PDB entry 9N5F | X-ray diffraction, 3.60 A resolution | chains A and H of the 13 polymer chains in the assembly

== Chain A ==
Protein: DNA-directed RNA polymerase II subunit RPB1
From: Saccharomyces cerevisiae S288C
Notes: EC 2.7.7.6
UniProt: P04050 (RPB1_YEAST); residues 1-1733 here = UniProt positions 1-1733
Chain sequence (1733 residues; numbered 1 to 1733; the number before each row is that of its first residue):
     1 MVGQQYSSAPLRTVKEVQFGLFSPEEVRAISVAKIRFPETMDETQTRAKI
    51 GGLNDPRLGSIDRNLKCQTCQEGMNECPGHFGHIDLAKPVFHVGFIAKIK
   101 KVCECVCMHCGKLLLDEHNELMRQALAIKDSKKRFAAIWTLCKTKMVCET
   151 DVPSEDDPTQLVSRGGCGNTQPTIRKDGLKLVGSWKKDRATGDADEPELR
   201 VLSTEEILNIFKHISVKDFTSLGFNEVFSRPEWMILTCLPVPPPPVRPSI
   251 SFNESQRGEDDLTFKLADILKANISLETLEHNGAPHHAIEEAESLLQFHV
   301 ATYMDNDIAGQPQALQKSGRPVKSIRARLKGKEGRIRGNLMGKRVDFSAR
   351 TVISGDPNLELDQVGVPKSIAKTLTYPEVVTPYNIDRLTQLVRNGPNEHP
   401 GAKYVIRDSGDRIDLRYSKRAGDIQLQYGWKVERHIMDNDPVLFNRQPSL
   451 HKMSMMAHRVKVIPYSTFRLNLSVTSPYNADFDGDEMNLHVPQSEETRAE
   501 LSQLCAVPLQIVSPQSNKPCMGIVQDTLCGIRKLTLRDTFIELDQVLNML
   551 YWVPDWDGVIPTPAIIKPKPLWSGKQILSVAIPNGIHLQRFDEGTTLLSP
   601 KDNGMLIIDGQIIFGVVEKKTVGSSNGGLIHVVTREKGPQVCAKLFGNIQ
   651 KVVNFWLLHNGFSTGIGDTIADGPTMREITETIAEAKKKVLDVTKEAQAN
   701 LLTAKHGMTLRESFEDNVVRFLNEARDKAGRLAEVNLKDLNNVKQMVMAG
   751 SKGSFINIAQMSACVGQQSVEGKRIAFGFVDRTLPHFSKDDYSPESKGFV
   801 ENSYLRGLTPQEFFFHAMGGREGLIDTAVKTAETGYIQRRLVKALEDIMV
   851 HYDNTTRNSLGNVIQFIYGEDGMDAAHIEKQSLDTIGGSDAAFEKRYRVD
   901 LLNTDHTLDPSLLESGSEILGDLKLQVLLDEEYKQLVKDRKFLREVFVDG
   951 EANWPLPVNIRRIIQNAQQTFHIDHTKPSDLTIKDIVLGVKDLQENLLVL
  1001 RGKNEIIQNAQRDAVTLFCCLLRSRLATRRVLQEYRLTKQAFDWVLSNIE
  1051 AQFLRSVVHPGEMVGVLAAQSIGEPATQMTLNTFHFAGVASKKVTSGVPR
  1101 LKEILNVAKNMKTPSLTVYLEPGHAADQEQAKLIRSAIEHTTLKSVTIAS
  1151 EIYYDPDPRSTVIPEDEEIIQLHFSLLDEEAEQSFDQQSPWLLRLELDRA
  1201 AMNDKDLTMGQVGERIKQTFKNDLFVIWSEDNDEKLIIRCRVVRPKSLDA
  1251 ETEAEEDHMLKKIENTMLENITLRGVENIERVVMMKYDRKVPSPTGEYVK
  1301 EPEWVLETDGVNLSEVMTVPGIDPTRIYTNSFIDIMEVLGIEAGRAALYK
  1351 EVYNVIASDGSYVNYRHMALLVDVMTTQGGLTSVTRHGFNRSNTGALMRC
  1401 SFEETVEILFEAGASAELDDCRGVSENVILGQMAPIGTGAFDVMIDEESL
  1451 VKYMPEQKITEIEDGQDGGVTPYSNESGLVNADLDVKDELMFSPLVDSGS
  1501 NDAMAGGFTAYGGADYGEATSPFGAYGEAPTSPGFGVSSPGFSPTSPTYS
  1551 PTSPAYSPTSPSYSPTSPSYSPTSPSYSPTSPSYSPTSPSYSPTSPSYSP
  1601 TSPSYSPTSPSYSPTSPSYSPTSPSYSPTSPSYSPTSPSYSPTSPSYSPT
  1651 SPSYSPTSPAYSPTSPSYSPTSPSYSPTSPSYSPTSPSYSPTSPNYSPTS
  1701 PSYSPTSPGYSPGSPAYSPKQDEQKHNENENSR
Unresolved in the structure: 1-2, 154-160, 187-198, 250-256, 1082-1091, 1177-1186, 1244-1256, 1447-1733
Ion coordination: Zn2+ site 1: Cys67, Cys70, Cys77, His80; Zn2+ site 2: Cys107, Cys167; Mg2+: Asp483, Asp485 (shared with 2 residues of chain R)
UniProt features mapped onto this chain:
  - region: Pro248 to Asp260 (Lid loop), Asn306 to Lys323 (Rudder loop), Pro810 to Glu822 (Bridging helix)
  - binding site (Zn(2+)): Cys67, Cys70, Cys77, His80, Cys107, Cys110, Cys148, Cys167
  - binding site (Mg(2+)): Asp481, Asp483, Asp485
  - modified residue: Thr1471 (Phosphothreonine)
  - cross-link (Glycyl lysine isopeptide (Lys-Gly)): Lys695 (interchain with G-Cter in ubiquitin), Lys1246 (interchain with G-Cter in ubiquitin), Lys1350 (interchain with G-Cter in ubiquitin)

== Chain H ==
Protein: DNA-directed RNA polymerases I, II, and III subunit RPABC3
From: Saccharomyces cerevisiae S288C
UniProt: P20436 (RPAB3_YEAST); residues 1-146 here = UniProt positions 1-146
Chain sequence (146 residues; row label = number of the first residue in the row):
     1 MSNTLFDDIFQVSEVDPGRYNKVCRIEAASTTQDQCKLTLDINVELFPVA
    51 AQDSLTVTIASSLNLEDTPANDSSATRSWRPPQAGDRSLADDYDYVMYGT
   101 AYKFEEVSKDLIAVYYSFGGLLMRLEGNYRNLNNLKQENAYLLIRR
Unresolved in the structure: 1, 64-75
UniProt features mapped onto this chain:
  - region: Asp16 to Thr39 (Non-specific ssDNA binding)
  - modified residue: Ser2 (N-acetylserine), Thr68 (Phosphothreonine)

== Interface between chain A and chain H ==
Pairs across the interface - 52 pairs, chain A then chain H:
  Arg537(A) - Tyr20(H)
  Arg537(A) - Val23(H)
  Arg537(A) - Asp41(H)  salt bridge
  Arg537(A) - Gly120(H)
  Arg537(A) - Leu122(H)
  Asp538(A) - Tyr20(H)
  Asp538(A) - Asn21(H)  hydrogen bond (side chain-backbone)
  Asp538(A) - Lys22(H)  hydrogen bond (side chain-backbone)
  Asp538(A) - Val23(H)
  Phe540(A) - Asn43(H)
  Phe540(A) - Leu121(H)  hydrophobic
  Leu543(A) - Trp79(H)  hydrophobic
  Ile560(A) - Ser78(H)
  Ile560(A) - Trp79(H)  hydrogen bond (backbone-backbone)
  Pro561(A) - Trp79(H)
  Thr562(A) - Tyr98(H)
  Pro563(A) - Trp79(H)
  Pro563(A) - Tyr98(H)
  Ala564(A) - Met97(H)
  Ala564(A) - Tyr98(H)  hydrogen bond (backbone-backbone)
  Ile565(A) - Leu46(H)  hydrophobic
  Ile565(A) - Tyr95(H)
  Ile565(A) - Met97(H)  hydrophobic
  Ile566(A) - Val96(H)  hydrogen bond (backbone-backbone)
  Lys567(A) - Asp92(H)  hydrogen bond (side chain-backbone)
  Lys567(A) - Tyr93(H)  hydrogen bond (side chain-backbone)
  Lys567(A) - Asp94(H)
  Lys567(A) - Tyr95(H)
  Lys567(A) - Val96(H)
  Pro568(A) - Leu46(H)  hydrophobic
  Pro570(A) - Trp79(H)  hydrophobic
  Trp572(A) - Trp79(H)  hydrophobic
  Ser573(A) - Gly119(H)  hydrogen bond (side chain-backbone)
  Lys575(A) - Gly119(H)
  Lys575(A) - Gly120(H)
  Leu597(A) - Tyr102(H)  hydrogen bond (backbone-side chain)
  Leu597(A) - Tyr115(H)  hydrophobic
  Leu597(A) - Leu122(H)
  Leu598(A) - Arg25(H)  hydrogen bond (backbone-side chain)
  Leu598(A) - Leu122(H)
  Leu598(A) - Arg124(H)
  Ser599(A) - Arg25(H)
  Pro600(A) - Arg25(H)
  Asp602(A) - Tyr20(H)
  Leu606(A) - Tyr102(H)  hydrophobic
  Ile613(A) - Tyr102(H)  hydrophobic
  Ile613(A) - Ser117(H)  hydrogen bond (backbone-side chain)
  Ile613(A) - Gly120(H)  hydrogen bond (backbone-backbone)
  Phe614(A) - Leu122(H)  hydrophobic
  Asp739(A) - Arg19(H)  salt bridge
  His972(A) - Lys136(H)  hydrogen bond (backbone-side chain)
  Ile973(A) - Lys136(H)  hydrogen bond (backbone-side chain)
Other interface residues (no listed pair), chain A (31 interface residues in all): Gly558, Val559, His975
Other interface residues (no listed pair), chain H (32 interface residues in all): Thr39, Thr76, Arg77, Lys103, Tyr141

== Overview ==
The interface between chain A and chain H involves 31 residues on one side and 32 on the other; the contacts
include 14 hydrogen bonds and 2 salt bridges. Polar contacts include Arg537(A)-Asp41(H), Asp739(A)-Arg19(H)
and Asp538(A)-Asn21(H).
Here chain A is DNA-directed RNA polymerase II subunit RPB1 and chain H is DNA-directed RNA polymerases I, II,
and III subunit RPABC3, both from Saccharomyces cerevisiae S288C. Entry 9N5F (RNA polymerase II elongation
complex with 8-oxoG in syn-conformation with added AMP) was determined by X-ray diffraction together with
9N5B, 9N5C, 9N5D, 9N5E and 9N5G from the same study.
